PDB entry 6KDV | X-ray diffraction, 3.11 A resolution | chains B and A of the 4 polymer chains in the assembly

# Chain B (and A)
Name: CRISPR-associated endonuclease Cas1 2
From: Thermus thermophilus (strain HB8 / ATCC 27634 / DSM 579)
Notes: EC 3.1.-.-; chain A of this document is another copy of the same molecule, construct and numbering; everything in this record applies to it too
Reference sequence: Q53WG8 (CAS1B_THET8); residue numbers follow UniProt; this construct covers 1-325
Chain sequence (325 residues; row label = number of the first residue in the row):
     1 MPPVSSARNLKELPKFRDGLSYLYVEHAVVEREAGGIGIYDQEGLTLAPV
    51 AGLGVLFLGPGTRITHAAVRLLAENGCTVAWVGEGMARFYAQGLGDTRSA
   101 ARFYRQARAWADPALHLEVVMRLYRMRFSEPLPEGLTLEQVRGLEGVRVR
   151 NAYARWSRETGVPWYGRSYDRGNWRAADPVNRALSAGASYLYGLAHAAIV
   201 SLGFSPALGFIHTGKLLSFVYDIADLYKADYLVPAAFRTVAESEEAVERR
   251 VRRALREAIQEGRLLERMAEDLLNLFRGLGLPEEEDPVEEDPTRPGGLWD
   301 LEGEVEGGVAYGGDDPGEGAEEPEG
Unresolved in the structure: 1-20, 282-291, 314-325 (chain A: 1-12, 129-132, 280-325)
Modified positions: Mse1 (selenomethionine); Mse86, Mse121, Mse126, Mse268 (selenomethionine; parent Met)

# Interface between chain B and chain A
Residue-residue contacts (112; chain B residue first):
  Val29(B) with Arg63(A)
  Leu58(B) with His66(A), hydrogen bond (backbone-side chain)
  Gly59(B) with His66(A), hydrogen bond (backbone-side chain)
  Pro60(B) with His66(A)
  Gly61(B) with His66(A)
  Thr62(B) with Ile64(A); Thr65(A); His66(A), hydrogen bond (backbone-backbone)
  Arg63(B) with Val29(A); Glu31(A), salt bridge; Ile64(A); Thr65(A)
  Ile64(B) with Arg63(A); Ile64(A), hydrogen bond (backbone-backbone)
  Thr65(B) with Thr62(A); Arg63(A)
  His66(B) with Leu58(A), hydrogen bond (side chain-backbone); Gly59(A); Pro60(A); Thr62(A), hydrogen bond (backbone-backbone); Trp81(A); Val82(A), hydrogen bond (side chain-backbone); Tyr90(A)
  Val69(B) with Trp81(A), hydrophobic; Ala91(A), hydrophobic
  Arg70(B) with Tyr90(A), hydrogen bond
  Ala73(B) with Tyr90(A); Ala91(A), hydrophobic
  Glu74(B) with Tyr90(A)
  Trp81(B) with His66(A); Val69(A), hydrophobic; Trp81(A), hydrophobic
  Val82(B) with His66(A), hydrogen bond (backbone-side chain)
  Gly83(B) with His66(A)
  Mse86(B) with His66(A); Arg70(A)
  Arg88(B) with Gly95(A); Asp96(A)
  Phe89(B) with Ala73(A), hydrophobic; Cys77(A); Val79(A), hydrophobic; Gly93(A); Leu94(A); Gly95(A)
  Tyr90(B) with Gln92(A); Gly93(A); Leu94(A), hydrogen bond (backbone-backbone)
  Ala91(B) with Gln92(A); Gly93(A)
  Gln92(B) with Ala91(A); Gln92(A), hydrogen bond (backbone-backbone)
  Leu94(B) with His196(A)
  Thr97(B) with Leu216(A)
  Ser99(B) with Gly214(A); Lys215(A); Leu216(A)
  Ala100(B) with Leu216(A)
  Phe103(B) with Phe103(A), hydrophobic; Ser205(A); Ala207(A), hydrophobic; Leu208(A), hydrophobic
  Tyr104(B) with Trp110(A), hydrophobic; Ala207(A), hydrogen bond (side chain-backbone); Thr213(A); Gly214(A), hydrogen bond (side chain-backbone); Lys215(A); Ser218(A)
  Ala107(B) with Trp110(A), hydrophobic
  Arg108(B) with Trp110(A)
  Trp110(B) with Tyr104(A), hydrophobic; Ala107(A), hydrophobic; Arg108(A)
  Ala111(B) with Ala111(A), hydrophobic
  Ser205(B) with Phe103(A)
  Ala207(B) with Tyr104(A), hydrogen bond (backbone-side chain)
  Leu208(B) with Phe103(A), hydrophobic
  Gly209(B) with Tyr104(A)
  Thr213(B) with Tyr104(A)
  Gly214(B) with Ser99(A); Ala100(A), hydrogen bond (backbone-backbone); Tyr104(A), hydrogen bond (backbone-side chain)
  Lys215(B) with Asp96(A); Thr97(A); Arg98(A); Ala100(A)
  Leu216(B) with Leu94(A), hydrophobic; Arg98(A), hydrogen bond (backbone-backbone); Ser99(A); Ala100(A), hydrophobic; Phe103(A), hydrophobic
  Leu217(B) with Leu94(A), hydrophobic; Gly95(A)
  Tyr221(B) with Asp96(A), hydrogen bond
  Thr293(B) with Lys215(A), hydrogen bond (backbone-side chain)
  Arg294(B) with Arg171(A), hydrogen bond (backbone-side chain); Lys215(A)
  Gly297(B) with His212(A); Thr213(A)
  Leu298(B) with Arg142(A); Ile211(A), hydrophobic
  Trp299(B) with His116(A); Leu117(A), hydrophobic; Val120(A), hydrophobic; Phe210(A)
  Leu301(B) with Leu138(A), hydrophobic
  Val305(B) with Arg142(A)
  Ala310(B) with Arg150(A)
  Tyr311(B) with Arg142(A); Gly143(A); Arg150(A)
  Gly312(B) with Gly143(A); Arg150(A)
Also at the interface, not in a pair above, chain B (62 interface residues in all): Glu31, Ala87, Gly93, Arg98, Ser218, Pro295, Gly296, Asp300, Gly313
Also at the interface, not in a pair above, chain A (57 interface residues in all): Gly61, Gly203, Gly209

# Overview
Chain B and chain A form an interface of 62 and 57 residues respectively; the contacts include 20 hydrogen
bonds and 1 salt bridge. Polar pairs include Arg63(B)-Glu31(A), Leu58(B)-His66(A) and Gly59(B)-His66(A).
Chain B and chain A are both CRISPR-associated endonuclease Cas1 2 (Thermus thermophilus (strain HB8 / ATCC
27634 / DSM 579)); the structure, Crystal structure of TtCas1-DNA complex, was determined by X-ray
diffraction, deposited together with 6KE1.
